Entry 4RNZ (X-ray diffraction, 1.98 A resolution); this record covers chain A.

[Chain A]
Molecule: Conserved hypothetical secreted protein
Organism: Helicobacter pylori
UniProt: O25247 (O25247_HELPY); residue numbers follow UniProt; this construct covers 42-403
Sequence (371 residues; each row starts with the number of its first residue):
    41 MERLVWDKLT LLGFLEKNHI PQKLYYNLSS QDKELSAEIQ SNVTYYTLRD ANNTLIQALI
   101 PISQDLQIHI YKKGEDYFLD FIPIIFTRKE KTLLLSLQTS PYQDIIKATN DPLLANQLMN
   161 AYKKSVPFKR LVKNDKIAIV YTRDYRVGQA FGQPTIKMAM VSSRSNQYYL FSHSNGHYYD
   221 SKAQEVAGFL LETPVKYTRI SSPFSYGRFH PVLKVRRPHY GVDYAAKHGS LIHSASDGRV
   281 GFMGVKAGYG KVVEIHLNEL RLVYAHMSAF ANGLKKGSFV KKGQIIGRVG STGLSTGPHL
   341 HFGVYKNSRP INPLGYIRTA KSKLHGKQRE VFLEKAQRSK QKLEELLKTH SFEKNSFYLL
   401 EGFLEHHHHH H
Disordered / not traced: 251-256, 333-336, 410-411
Differences from the reference sequence: initiating methionine (41); expression tag (404-411)
Bound ions: Zn2+: E74, H259, D263, H341; Ni2+ site 1: H390, H406, H408 (together with phosphate ion); Ni2+ site 2: H407, H409 (together with phosphate ion)
Reported in the primary citation:
  - Zn2+ coordination: E74, H259, D263, H341
  - conformationally variable residues (order/disorder transition): P251 to R256
  - catalytic residues: H259, D263, H339, H341 (by similarity / conservation)

[Summary]
E74, H259, D263 and H341 form the Zn2+ site. H390, H406 and H408 form the Ni2+ site 1. The paper reports
catalytic residues H259, D263 and H339 among others; Zn2+ coordination by E74, H259 and D263 among others.
Chain A is Conserved hypothetical secreted protein (Helicobacter pylori); the structure, Structure of
Helicobacter pylori Csd3 from the hexagonal crystal, was determined by X-ray diffraction together with 4RNY
from the same study.
